PDB entry 8IUM | electron microscopy, 3.14 A resolution | chains B and E of the 6 polymer chains in the assembly

[Chain B]
Name: Guanine nucleotide-binding protein G(I)/G(S)/G(T) subunit beta-1
Source organism: Homo sapiens
UniProt: P62873 (GBB1_HUMAN); residues 7-345 here correspond to UniProt positions 2-340 (UniProt number = residue number - 5)
Chain sequence (343 residues; numbered 3 to 345; the number before each row is that of its first residue):
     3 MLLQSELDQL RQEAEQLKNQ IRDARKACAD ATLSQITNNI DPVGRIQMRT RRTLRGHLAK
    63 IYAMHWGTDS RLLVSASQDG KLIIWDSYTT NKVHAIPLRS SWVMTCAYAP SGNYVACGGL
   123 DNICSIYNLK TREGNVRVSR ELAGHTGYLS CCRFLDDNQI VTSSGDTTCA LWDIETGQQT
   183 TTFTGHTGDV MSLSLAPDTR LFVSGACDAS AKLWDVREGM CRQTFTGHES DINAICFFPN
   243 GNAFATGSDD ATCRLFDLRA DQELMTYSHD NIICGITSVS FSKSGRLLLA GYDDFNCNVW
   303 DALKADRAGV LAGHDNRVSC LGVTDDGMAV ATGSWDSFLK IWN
Not modelled in the structure: 3-7
Differences from the reference sequence: initiating methionine (3); expression tag (4-6)
Swiss-Prot annotation at these positions:
  - modified residue: Ser7 (N-acetylserine), His271 (Phosphohistidine)

[Chain E]
Name: Antibody fragment scFv16
Source organism: Mus musculus
Notes: antibody fragment or engineered binder
Chain sequence (247 residues; row label = number of the first residue in the row):
     1 VQLVESGGGL VQPGGSRKLS CSASGFAFSS FGMHWVRQAP EKGLEWVAYI SSGSGTIYYA
    61 DTVKGRFTIS RDDPKNTLFL QMTSLRSEDT AMYYCVRSIY YYGSSPFDFW GQGTTLTVSA
   121 GGGGSGGGGS GGGGSADIVM TQATSSVPVT PGESVSISCR SSKSLLHSNG NTYLYWFLQR
   181 PGQSPQLLIY RMSNLASGVP DRFSGSGSGT AFTLTISRLE AEDVGVYYCM QHLEYPLTFG
   241 AGTKLEL
Not modelled in the structure: 120-135, 192

[How chain B and chain E interact]
Pairs across the interface - 11 pairs, chain B then chain E:
  Asp71(B) - Tyr102(E)  hydrogen bond
  Arg73(B) - Tyr102(E)
  Leu74(B) - Tyr102(E)  hydrophobic
  Val95(B) - Tyr101(E)  hydrophobic
  His96(B) - Tyr101(E)
  Arg134(B) - Arg97(E)
  Glu135(B) - Gly25(E)
  Glu135(B) - Phe26(E)
  Glu135(B) - Ala27(E)  hydrogen bond (backbone-backbone)
  Glu135(B) - Phe31(E)
  Gly136(B) - Phe31(E)
Interface residues without a listed pair, chain B (10 interface residues in all): Lys132, Asn137
Interface residues without a listed pair, chain E (10 interface residues in all): Val1, Gly103, Phe109

[Summary]
Chain B and chain E each contribute 10 residues to their interface, with 2 hydrogen bonds. Polar pairs include
Asp71(B)-Tyr102(E) and Glu135(B)-Ala27(E).
Here chain B is Guanine nucleotide-binding protein G(I)/G(S)/G(T) subunit beta-1 (Homo sapiens) and chain E is
Antibody fragment scFv16 (Mus musculus). Entry 8IUM (Cryo-EM structure of the tafluprost acid-bound human
PTGFR-Gq complex) was determined by electron microscopy together with 8IUK and 8IUL from the same study.
